PDB entry 8J52 | X-ray diffraction, 1.90 A resolution | chains A and B

# Chain A (and B)
Molecule: GH31 alpha-galactosidase
Organism: Flavihumibacter petaseus NBRC 106054
Notes: EC 3.2.1.22; chain B of this document is another copy of the same molecule, construct and numbering; everything in this record applies to it too
Reference sequence: A0A0E9MUN5 (A0A0E9MUN5_9BACT); numbering as in UniProt (aligned over 29-546)
Chain sequence (541 residues; numbered 6 to 546; the number before each row is that of its first residue):
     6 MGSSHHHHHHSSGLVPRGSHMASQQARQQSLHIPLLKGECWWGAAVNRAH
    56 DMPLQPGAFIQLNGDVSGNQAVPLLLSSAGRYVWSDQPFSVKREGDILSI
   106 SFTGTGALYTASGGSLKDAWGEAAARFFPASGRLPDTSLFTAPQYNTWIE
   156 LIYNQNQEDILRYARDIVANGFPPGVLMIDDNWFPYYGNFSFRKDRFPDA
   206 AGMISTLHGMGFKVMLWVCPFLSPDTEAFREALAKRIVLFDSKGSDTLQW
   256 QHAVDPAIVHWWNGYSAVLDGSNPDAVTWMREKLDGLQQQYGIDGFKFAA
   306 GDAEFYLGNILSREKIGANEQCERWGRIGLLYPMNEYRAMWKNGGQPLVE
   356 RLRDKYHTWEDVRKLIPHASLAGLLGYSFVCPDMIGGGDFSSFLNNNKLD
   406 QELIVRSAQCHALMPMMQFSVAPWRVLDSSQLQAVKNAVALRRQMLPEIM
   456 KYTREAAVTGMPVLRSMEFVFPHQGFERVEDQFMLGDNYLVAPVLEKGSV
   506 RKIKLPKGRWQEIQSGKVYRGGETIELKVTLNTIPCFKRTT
Not modelled in the structure: 6-32, 399-402 (chain B: 6-33, 399-402, 546)
Sequence notes: initiating methionine (6); expression tag (7-28); engineered mutation Ala304 (Asp in A0A0E9MUN5)
Residues lining bound ligands: beta-D-galactopyranose / alpha-D-galactopyranose: Trp153, Tyr158, Asp185, Asp186, Trp222, Trp267, Asn268, Lys302, Arg343, Arg356, Arg358, Asp359, Met389, Asp394, Phe395

# Interface between chain A and chain B
Contacting residue pairs - 40 pairs, chain A then chain B:
  Tyr158(A) with Arg235(B)
  Asn187(A) with Glu232(B), hydrogen bond
  Pro190(A) with Tyr191(B)
  Tyr191(A) with Pro190(B)
  Tyr192(A) with Asp230(B)
  Arg198(A) with Glu232(B), salt bridge
  Lys199(A) with Lys199(B)
  Asp200(A) with Lys199(B)
  Arg201(A) with Glu232(B), salt bridge
  Leu227(A) with Asp230(B)
  Ser228(A) with Ser228(B); Asp230(B), hydrogen bond; Thr231(B)
  Pro229(A) with Pro229(B), hydrophobic; Gly269(B); Tyr270(B), hydrogen bond (backbone-backbone)
  Asp230(A) with Tyr192(B); Leu227(B); Ser228(B), hydrogen bond; Asn268(B); Tyr270(B); Ser271(B), hydrogen bond
  Glu232(A) with Asn187(B), hydrogen bond; Arg198(B), salt bridge; Arg201(B), salt bridge
  Arg235(A) with Tyr158(B); Asn268(B), hydrogen bond (side chain-backbone)
  Asp260(A) with His265(B); Tyr270(B), hydrogen bond
  Pro261(A) with Tyr270(B), hydrophobic
  Ile263(A) with Tyr270(B), hydrophobic
  His265(A) with Asp260(B)
  Asn268(A) with Asp230(B); Arg235(B), hydrogen bond (backbone-side chain)
  Gly269(A) with Pro229(B)
  Tyr270(A) with Pro229(B), hydrogen bond (backbone-backbone); Asp230(B); Asp260(B); Pro261(B), hydrophobic
  Ser271(A) with Asp230(B), hydrogen bond
Other interface residues (no listed pair), chain A (26 interface residues in all): Thr231, Phe234, Trp266
Other interface residues (no listed pair), chain B (26 interface residues in all): Asp200, Phe234, Ile263, Trp266

# Overview
The chain A/chain B interface involves 26 residues from each chain, with 11 hydrogen bonds and 4 salt bridges.
Among the polar pairs are Arg198(A)-Glu232(B), Arg201(A)-Glu232(B) and Asn187(A)-Glu232(B). Bound to chain A:
beta-D-galactopyranose / alpha-D-galactopyranose.
Both chains are GH31 alpha-galactosidase (Flavihumibacter petaseus NBRC 106054). Entry 8J52 (Crystal structure
of Flavihumibacter petaseus GH31 alpha-galactosidase mutant D304A in complex with alpha-1,4-galactobiose) was
determined by X-ray diffraction together with 8J53 from the same study.
